7LN5 - chains B and G of the 7 polymer chains in the assembly; structure by electron microscopy, 3.09 A resolution.

[Chain B]
Protein: Transitional endoplasmic reticulum ATPase
Source organism: Homo sapiens
Notes: EC 3.6.4.6
UniProt: P55072 (TERA_HUMAN); residue numbers follow UniProt; this construct covers 1-806
Sequence (806 residues; row label = number of the first residue in the row):
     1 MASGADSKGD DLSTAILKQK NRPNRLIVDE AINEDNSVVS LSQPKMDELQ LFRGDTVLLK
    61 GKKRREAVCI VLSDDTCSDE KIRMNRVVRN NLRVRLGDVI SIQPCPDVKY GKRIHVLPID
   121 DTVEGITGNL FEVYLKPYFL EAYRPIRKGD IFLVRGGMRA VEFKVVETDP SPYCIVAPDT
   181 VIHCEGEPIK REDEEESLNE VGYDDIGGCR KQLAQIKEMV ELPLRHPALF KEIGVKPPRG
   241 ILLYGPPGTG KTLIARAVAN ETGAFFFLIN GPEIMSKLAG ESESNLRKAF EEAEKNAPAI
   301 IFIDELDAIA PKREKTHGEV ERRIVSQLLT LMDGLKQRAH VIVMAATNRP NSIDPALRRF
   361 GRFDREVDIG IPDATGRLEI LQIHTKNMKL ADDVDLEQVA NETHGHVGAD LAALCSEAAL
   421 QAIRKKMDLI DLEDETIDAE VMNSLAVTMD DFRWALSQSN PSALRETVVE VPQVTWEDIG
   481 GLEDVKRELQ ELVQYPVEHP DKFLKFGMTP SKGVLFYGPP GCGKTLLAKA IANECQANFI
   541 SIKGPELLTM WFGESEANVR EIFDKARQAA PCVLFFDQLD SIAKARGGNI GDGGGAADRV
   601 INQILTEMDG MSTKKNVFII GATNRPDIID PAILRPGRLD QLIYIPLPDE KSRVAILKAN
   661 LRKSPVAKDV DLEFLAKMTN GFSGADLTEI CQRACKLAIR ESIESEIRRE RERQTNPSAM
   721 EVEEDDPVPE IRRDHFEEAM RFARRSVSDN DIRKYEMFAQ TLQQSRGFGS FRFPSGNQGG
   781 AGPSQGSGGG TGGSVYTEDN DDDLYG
Not modelled in the structure: 1-20, 715-726, 776-806
Construct notes: engineered mutation Glu232 (Ala in P55072), Gln578 (Glu in P55072)
UniProt features mapped onto this chain:
  - region: Thr797 to Gly806 (Interaction with UBXN6)
  - motif: Asp802 to Gly806 (PIM motif)
  - binding site (ATP): Pro247 to Leu253, Asn348, His384, Gly521 to Leu526
  - modified residue: Ala2 (N-acetylalanine), Ser3 (Phosphoserine), Ser7 (Phosphoserine), Ser13 (Phosphoserine), Ser37 (Phosphoserine), Lys315 (N6,N6,N6-trimethyllysine), Thr436 (Phosphothreonine), Ser462 (Phosphoserine), Lys502 (N6-acetyllysine), Lys505 (N6-acetyllysine), Lys668 (N6-acetyllysine), Ser702 (Phosphoserine), Lys754 (N6-acetyllysine), Ser770 (Phosphoserine), Ser775 (Phosphoserine), Ser787 (Phosphoserine), Tyr805 (Phosphotyrosine)
  - cross-link (Glycyl lysine isopeptide (Lys-Gly)): Lys8 (interchain with G-Cter in SUMO2), Lys18 (interchain with G-Cter in SUMO2)
  - natural variant: Arg95 (R95G: In IBMPFD1), Gly97 (G97E: In CMT2Y), Ile126 (I126F: In IBMPFD1; uncertain significance), Arg155 (R155C: In IBMPFD1; R155H: In FTDALS6 and IBMPFD1; R155L: In IBMPFD1; R155P: In IBMPFD1; R155S: In IBMPFD1), Arg159 (R159G: In FTDALS6; R159H: In IBMPFD1), Ala160 (A160T: In IBMPFD1; uncertain significance), Glu185 (E185K: In CMT2Y), Arg191 (R191Q: In FTDALS6 and IBMPFD1), Leu198 (L198W: In IBMPFD1), Glu232 (A232E: In IBMPFD1; this construct carries the variant), Ile254 (I254F: In IBMPFD1; uncertain significance), Ile369 (I369T: In IBMPFD1; uncertain significance), 2 further natural variant entries in UniProt
  - mutagenesis: Phe52 to Asp55 (Abolishes interaction with NPLOC4; when associated with A-110), Arg53 (R53A: Minor effect on affinity for ATP and ADP), Arg86 (R86A: Strongly increased affinity for ATP. Strongly reduced affinity for ADP), Tyr110 (Y110A: Abolishes interaction with NPLOC4; when associated with 52-A--A-55), Arg113 to His115 (Severely reduced binding to DERL1), Phe131 (F131R: Severely reduced binding to DERL1), Leu140 (L140D: Severely reduced binding to DERL1), Asp179 (D179R: No effect on binding to DERL1), His183 (H183W: Severely reduced binding to DERL1), Lys251 (K251Q: Impairs ERAD degradation of HMGCR and does not inhibit interaction with RHBDD1; when associated with Q-524), Glu305 (E305Q: Defect in ubiquitin-dependent protein degradation by the proteasome; when associated with Q-578), Lys312 (K312A: Does not affect methylation by VCPKMT), 7 further mutagenesis entries in UniProt
Ion coordination: Mg2+: Thr525 (together with ATP)
Residues lining bound ligands:
  - ADP (adenosine-5'-diphosphate): Asp205, Ile206, Gly207, Pro246, Pro247, Gly248, Thr249, Gly250, Lys251, Thr252, Leu253, Ile380, His384, Gly408, Ala409, Ala412
  - ATP (adenosine-5'-triphosphate), molecule 1: Asp478, Ile479, Gly480, Pro519, Pro520, Gly521, Cys522, Gly523, Lys524, Thr525, Leu526, Gln578, Asn624, Ile656, Asn660, Gly684, Ala685, Thr688
  - ATP, molecule 2: Asp609, Arg635, Arg638
What the authors report for this chain:
  - binding site for ATP: Arg256, Asp333, Arg362, Asp609, Arg638
  - mutagenesis - W551A/F552A, R599A: abolished catalytic activity
  - mutagenesis - I590A/D592A: unchanged catalytic activity
  - self-association interface (contacts with another copy of this molecule); pairs are residue here / residue on that copy: His317-Trp551 (pi stacking)
  - disease-associated variants - A232E: increased catalytic activity (citing earlier work)
  - mutagenesis - E578Q: decreased catalytic activity (citing earlier work)
  - mutagenesis - L464A: decreased catalytic activity

[Chain G]
Protein: polyubiquitinated Ub-Eos
Source organism: Mus musculus
Sequence (22 residues; numbered 1 to 22; the number before each row is that of its first residue; X marks 22 residues of unknown identity (built as UNK)):
     1 XXXXXXXXXX XXXXXXXXXX XX

[How chain B and chain G interact]
Chain B side of the interface, 8 residues: Lys277, Leu278, Ala279, Met550, Trp551, Phe552, Gly593, Gly594

[Overview]
No residue of chain B is in contact with chain G. Ligands of chain B: ATP and ADP. The paper reports a binding
site for ATP at Arg256(B), Asp333(B) and Arg362(B) among others; W551A/F552A and R599A of chain B abolish
catalytic activity; 6 substitutions were tested in all.
Chain B is Transitional endoplasmic reticulum ATPase (Homo sapiens) and chain G is polyubiquitinated Ub-Eos
(Mus musculus); the structure, Cryo-EM structure of human p97 in complex with Npl4/Ufd1 and polyubiquitinated
Ub-Eos (CHAPSO, Class 1, Close ..., was determined by electron microscopy, deposited together with 7LMZ, 7LN0,
7LN1, 7LN2, 7LN3, 7LN4 and 7LN6.
